9EOJ - chains S and s of the 30 polymer chains in the assembly; structure by electron microscopy, 17.00 A resolution (very low resolution: no residue pairs are listed; an interface is given only as per-side residue counts).

Chain S:
Protein: Gamma-tubulin complex component 6
Source organism: Xenopus laevis
Reference sequence: A0A974HT83 (A0A974HT83_XENLA); numbering as in UniProt (aligned over 1-1698)
Amino-acid sequence (1698 residues; numbered 1 to 1698; the number before each row is that of its first residue):
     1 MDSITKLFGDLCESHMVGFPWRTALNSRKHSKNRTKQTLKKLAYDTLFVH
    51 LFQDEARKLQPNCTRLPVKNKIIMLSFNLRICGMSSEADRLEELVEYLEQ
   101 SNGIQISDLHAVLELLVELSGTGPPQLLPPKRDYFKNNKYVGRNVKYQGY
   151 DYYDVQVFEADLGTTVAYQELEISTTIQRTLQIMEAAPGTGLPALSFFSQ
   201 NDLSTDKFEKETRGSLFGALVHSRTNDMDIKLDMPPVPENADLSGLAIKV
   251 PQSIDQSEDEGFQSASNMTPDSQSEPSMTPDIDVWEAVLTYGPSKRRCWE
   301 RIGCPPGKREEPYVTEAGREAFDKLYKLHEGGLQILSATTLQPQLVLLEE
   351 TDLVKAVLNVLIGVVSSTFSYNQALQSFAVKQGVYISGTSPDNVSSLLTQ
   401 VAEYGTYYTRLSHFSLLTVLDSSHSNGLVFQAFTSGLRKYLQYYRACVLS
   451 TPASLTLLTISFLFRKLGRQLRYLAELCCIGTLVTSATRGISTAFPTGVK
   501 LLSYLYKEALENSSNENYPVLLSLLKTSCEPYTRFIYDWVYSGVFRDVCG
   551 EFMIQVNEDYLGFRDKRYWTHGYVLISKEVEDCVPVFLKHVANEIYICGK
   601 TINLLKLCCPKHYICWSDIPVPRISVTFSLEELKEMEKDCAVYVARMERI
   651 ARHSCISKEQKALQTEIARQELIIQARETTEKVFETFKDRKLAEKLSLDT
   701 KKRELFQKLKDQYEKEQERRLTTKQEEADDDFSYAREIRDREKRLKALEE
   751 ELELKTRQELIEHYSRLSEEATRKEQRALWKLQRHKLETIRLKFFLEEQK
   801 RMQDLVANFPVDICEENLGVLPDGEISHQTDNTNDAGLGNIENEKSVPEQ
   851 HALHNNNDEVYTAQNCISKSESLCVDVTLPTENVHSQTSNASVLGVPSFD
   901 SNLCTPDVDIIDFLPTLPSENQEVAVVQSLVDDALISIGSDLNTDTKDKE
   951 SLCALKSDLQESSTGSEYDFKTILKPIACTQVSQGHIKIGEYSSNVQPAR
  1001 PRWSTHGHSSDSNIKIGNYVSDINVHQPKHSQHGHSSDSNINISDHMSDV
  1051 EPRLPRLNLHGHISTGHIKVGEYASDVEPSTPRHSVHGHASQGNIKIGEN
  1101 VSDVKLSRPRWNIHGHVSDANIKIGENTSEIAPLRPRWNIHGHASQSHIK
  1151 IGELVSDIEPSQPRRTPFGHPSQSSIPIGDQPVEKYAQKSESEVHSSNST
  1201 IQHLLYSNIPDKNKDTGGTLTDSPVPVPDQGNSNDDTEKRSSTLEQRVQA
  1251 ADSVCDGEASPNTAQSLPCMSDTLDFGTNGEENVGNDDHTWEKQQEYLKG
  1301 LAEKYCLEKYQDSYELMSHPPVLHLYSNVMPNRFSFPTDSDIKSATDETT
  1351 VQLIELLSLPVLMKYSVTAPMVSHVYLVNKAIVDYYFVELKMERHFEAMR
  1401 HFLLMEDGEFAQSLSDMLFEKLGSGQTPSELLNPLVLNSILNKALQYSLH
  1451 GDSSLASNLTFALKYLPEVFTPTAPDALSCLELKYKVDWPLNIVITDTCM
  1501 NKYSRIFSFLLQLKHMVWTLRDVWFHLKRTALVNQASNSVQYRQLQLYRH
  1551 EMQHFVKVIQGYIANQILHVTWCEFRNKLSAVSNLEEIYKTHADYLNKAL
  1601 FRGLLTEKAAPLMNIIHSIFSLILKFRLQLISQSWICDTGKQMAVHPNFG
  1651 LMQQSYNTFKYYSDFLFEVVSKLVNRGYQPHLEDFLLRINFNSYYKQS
Not modelled in the structure: 1-2, 20-30, 53-66, 101-109, 122-341, 480-493, 609-1357, 1633-1647, 1696-1698
Sequence notes: conflict D392 (Glu in A0A974HT83), V394 (Ile in A0A974HT83)

Chain s:
Protein: Tubulin gamma-1 chain
Source organism: Xenopus laevis
Reference sequence: P23330 (TBG1_XENLA); residue numbers follow UniProt; this construct covers 1-451
Amino-acid sequence (451 residues; row label = number of the first residue in the row):
     1 MPREIITLQLGQCGNQIGFEFWKQLCAEHGISPEGIVEEFATEGTDRKDV
    51 FFYQADDEHYIPRAVLLDLEPRVIHSILNSPYANLYNPENIYLSEHGGGA
   101 GNNWASGFSQGEKIHEDIFDIIDREADGSDSLEGFVLCHSIAGGTGSGLG
   151 SYLLERLNDRYPKKLVQTYSVFPNQDEMSHVVVQPYNSLLTLKRLTQNAD
   201 CVVVLDNTALNRIATDRLHIQNPSFSQINQLVSTIMSASTTTLRYPGYMN
   251 NDLIGLIASLIPTPRLHFLMTGYTPLTTDQSVASVRKTTVLDVMRRLLQP
   301 KNVMVSTGRDRQTNHCYIAILNIIQGEVDPTQVHKSLQRIRERKLANFIP
   351 WGPASIQVALSRKSPYLPSAHRVSGLMMANHTNISSLFERTCRQYDKLRK
   401 REAFLEQFRKEDIFKDNFDELDNSREIVQQLIDEYHAATRPDYISWGTQD
   451 K
Not modelled in the structure: 1, 438-451
Swiss-Prot annotation at these positions:
  - binding site (GTP): A142 to G148

How chain S and chain s interact:
At this resolution (17 A) residue pairs are not listed: 48 residues of chain S and 55 of chain s lie at the interface.

Overview:
Chain S and chain s form an interface of 48 and 55 residues respectively. From UniProt: 7 GTP-binding residues
on chain s.
Chain S is Gamma-tubulin complex component 6 and chain s is Tubulin gamma-1 chain, both from Xenopus laevis;
the structure, Vertebrate microtubule-capping gamma-tubulin ring complex, was determined by electron
microscopy (same publication as 9EOK).
